6OYA - chains B and G of the 5 polymer chains in the assembly; structure by electron microscopy, 3.30 A resolution.

== Chain B ==
Name: Guanine nucleotide-binding protein G(I)/G(S)/G(T) subunit beta-1
Organism: Bos taurus
UniProtKB: P62871 (GBB1_BOVIN); residue numbers follow UniProt; this construct covers 1-340
Amino-acid sequence (340 residues; numbered 1 to 340; the number before each row is that of its first residue):
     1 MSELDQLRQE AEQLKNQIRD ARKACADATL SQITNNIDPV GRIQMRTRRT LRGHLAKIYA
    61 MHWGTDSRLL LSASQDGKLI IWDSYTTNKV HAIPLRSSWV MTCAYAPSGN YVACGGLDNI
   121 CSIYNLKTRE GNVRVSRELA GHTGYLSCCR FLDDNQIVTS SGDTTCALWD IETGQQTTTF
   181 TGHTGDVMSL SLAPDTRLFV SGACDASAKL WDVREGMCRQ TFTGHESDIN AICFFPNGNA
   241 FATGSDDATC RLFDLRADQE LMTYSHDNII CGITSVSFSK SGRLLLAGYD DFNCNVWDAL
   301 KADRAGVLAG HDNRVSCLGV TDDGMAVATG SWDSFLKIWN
Disordered / not traced: 1-3
Differences from the reference sequence: conflict Leu71 (Val in P62871)
Disulfide bonds: Cys121-Cys149

== Chain G ==
Name: Guanine nucleotide-binding protein G(T) subunit gamma-T1
Organism: Bos taurus
UniProtKB: P02698 (GBG1_BOVIN); residue numbers follow UniProt; this construct covers 2-74
Amino-acid sequence (81 residues; numbered -6 to 74; the number before each row is that of its first residue; numbers below 1 keep their minus sign (Met-6 is residue -6)):
    -6 MPVINIEDPV INIEDLTEKD KLKMEVDQLK KEVTLERMLV SKCCEEFRDY VEERSGEDPL
    54 VKGIPEDKNP FKELKGGCVI S
Disordered / not traced: -6 to 8, 69-74

== Interface between chain B and chain G ==
Residue-residue contacts - 79 pairs, chain B then chain G:
  Leu7(B) - Leu15(G)
  Leu7(B) - Val19(G)
  Arg8(B) - Leu15(G)  hydrogen bond (side chain-backbone)
  Arg8(B) - Glu18(G)  salt bridge
  Ala11(B) - Val19(G)  hydrophobic
  Leu14(B) - Leu22(G)
  Leu14(B) - Lys23(G)
  Lys15(B) - Leu22(G)
  Ile18(B) - Leu22(G)
  Ile18(B) - Val26(G)  hydrophobic
  Arg22(B) - Arg30(G)
  Cys25(B) - Met31(G)
  Cys25(B) - Leu32(G)
  Cys25(B) - Val33(G)
  Ala26(B) - Val33(G)  hydrophobic
  Asp27(B) - Val33(G)
  Ala28(B) - Val33(G)
  Leu30(B) - Cys37(G)  hydrophobic
  Leu30(B) - Phe40(G)  hydrophobic
  Ile33(B) - Cys37(G)  hydrophobic
  Ile37(B) - Arg41(G)
  Val40(B) - Val54(G)  hydrophobic
  Arg48(B) - Phe64(G)
  Arg49(B) - Pro63(G)  hydrogen bond (side chain-backbone)
  Arg49(B) - Phe64(G)  hydrogen bond (side chain-backbone)
  Arg49(B) - Lys65(G)  hydrogen bond (side chain-backbone)
  Arg49(B) - Leu67(G)
  Ser84(B) - Phe64(G)
  Tyr85(B) - Pro63(G)  hydrophobic
  Lys209(B) - Gln21(G)
  Cys218(B) - Gln21(G)  hydrogen bond (backbone-side chain)
  Arg219(B) - Leu28(G)
  Gln220(B) - Arg30(G)
  Thr221(B) - Glu25(G)  hydrogen bond
  Phe235(B) - Phe40(G)  hydrophobic
  Phe235(B) - Tyr43(G)  hydrophobic
  Pro236(B) - Tyr43(G)
  Asn237(B) - Tyr43(G)
  Asn239(B) - Glu39(G)  hydrogen bond
  Asp254(B) - Cys36(G)  hydrogen bond
  Leu255(B) - Cys36(G)
  Arg256(B) - Glu29(G)
  Arg256(B) - Arg30(G)
  Arg256(B) - Met31(G)  hydrogen bond (backbone-backbone)
  Arg256(B) - Cys36(G)  hydrogen bond
  Arg256(B) - Glu39(G)  salt bridge
  Ala257(B) - Arg30(G)
  Ala257(B) - Met31(G)
  Ala257(B) - Val33(G)  hydrophobic
  Asp258(B) - Arg30(G)  salt bridge
  Gln259(B) - Val33(G)
  Leu261(B) - Val33(G)
  Leu261(B) - Cys37(G)  hydrophobic
  Ser279(B) - Asp51(G)  hydrogen bond
  Lys280(B) - Asp51(G)
  Ser281(B) - Val44(G)
  Ser281(B) - Arg47(G)  hydrogen bond (side chain-backbone)
  Ser281(B) - Ser48(G)
  Ser281(B) - Asp51(G)  hydrogen bond (backbone-side chain)
  Gly282(B) - Val44(G)
  Arg283(B) - Val44(G)
  Arg283(B) - Glu45(G)  salt bridge
  Leu284(B) - Val54(G)  hydrophobic
  Ala299(B) - Phe40(G)
  Leu300(B) - Phe40(G)  hydrophobic
  Leu300(B) - Arg41(G)
  Leu300(B) - Val44(G)  hydrophobic
  Leu300(B) - Glu45(G)
  Asp323(B) - Pro52(G)
  Gly324(B) - Pro52(G)
  Gly324(B) - Leu53(G)
  Met325(B) - Pro52(G)  hydrophobic
  Met325(B) - Ile57(G)  hydrophobic
  Met325(B) - Phe64(G)
  Ala326(B) - Phe64(G)  hydrophobic
  Asn340(B) - Leu53(G)
  Asn340(B) - Ile57(G)
  Asn340(B) - Asn62(G)
  Asn340(B) - Phe64(G)
Other interface residues (no listed pair), chain B (61 interface residues in all): Ala21, Thr29, Thr34, Ile43, Met45, Trp63, Thr86, Met217, Leu252, Glu260, Leu286, Val327, Ile338
Other interface residues (no listed pair), chain G (38 interface residues in all): Lys14, Lys16, Lys24, Ser34

== In short ==
The interface between chain B and chain G involves 61 residues on one side and 38 on the other, with 13
hydrogen bonds and 4 salt bridges. Among the polar pairs are Arg8(B)-Glu18(G), Arg256(B)-Glu39(G) and
Asp258(B)-Arg30(G).
Chain B is Guanine nucleotide-binding protein G(I)/G(S)/G(T) subunit beta-1 and chain G is Guanine
nucleotide-binding protein G(T) subunit gamma-T1, both from Bos taurus; the structure, Structure of the
Rhodopsin-Transducin-Nanobody Complex, was determined by electron microscopy (same publication as 6OY9).
